PDB entry 2EC0 | X-ray diffraction, 2.75 A resolution | chains C and A of the 3 polymer chains in the assembly

[Chain C]
Molecule: 7-nt RNA strand
Sequence (7 nucleotides; row label = number of the first residue in the row):
   915 GGGCCCA

[Chain A]
Protein: RNA-dependent RNA polymerase
Source organism: Foot-and-mouth disease virus C-S8c1
Notes: EC 2.7.7.48
UniProt: Q0QEE1 (Q0QEE1_9PICO); residues 1-470 here correspond to UniProt positions 1719-2188 (UniProt number = residue number + 1718)
Sequence (476 residues; row label = number of the first residue in the row):
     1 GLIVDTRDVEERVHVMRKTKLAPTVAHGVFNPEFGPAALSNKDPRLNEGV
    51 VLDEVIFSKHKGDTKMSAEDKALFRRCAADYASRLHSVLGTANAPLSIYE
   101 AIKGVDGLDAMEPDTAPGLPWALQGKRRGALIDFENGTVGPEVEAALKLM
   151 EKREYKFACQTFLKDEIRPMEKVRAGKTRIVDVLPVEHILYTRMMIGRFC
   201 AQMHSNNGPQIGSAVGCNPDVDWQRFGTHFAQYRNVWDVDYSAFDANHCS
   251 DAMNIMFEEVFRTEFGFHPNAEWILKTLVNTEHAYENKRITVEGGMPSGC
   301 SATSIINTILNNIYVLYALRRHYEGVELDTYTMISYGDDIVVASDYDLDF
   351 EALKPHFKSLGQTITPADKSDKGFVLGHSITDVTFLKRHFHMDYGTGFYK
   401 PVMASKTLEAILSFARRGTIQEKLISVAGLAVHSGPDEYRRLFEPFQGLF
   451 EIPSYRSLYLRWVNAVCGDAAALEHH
Not modelled in the structure: 471-476
Differences from the reference sequence: cloning artifact (471-476)
Bound ions: Mg2+: Asp238, Asp339, Thr384
Small-molecule neighbours: pyrophosphate (PPV): Arg168, Arg179, Tyr241, Ser242, Ala243
Reported in the primary citation:
  - binding site for pyrophosphate: Arg168, Ala243
  - binding site for the 7-nt RNA strand (chain C): Ser304, Tyr336, Asp338, Lys387
  - binding site for the 8-nt RNA strand: Thr115, Arg128, Gly299, Cys300, Ser301, Ala302, Thr303
  - mutagenesis - S298A, T303A, D338A, K387A/R388A: abolished growth

[Interface between chain C and chain A]
Pairs across the interface (23; chain C residue first):
  G916(C) - Glu422(A)  hydrogen bond to the base
  G917(C) - Thr419(A)  phosphate contact
  G917(C) - Glu422(A)  sugar contact
  G917(C) - Lys423(A)  sugar contact
  G917(C) - Ser426(A)  hydrogen bond to the base
  C918(C) - Arg416(A)  salt bridge to the phosphate
  C918(C) - Thr419(A)  phosphate contact
  C918(C) - Lys423(A)  phosphate contact
  C918(C) - Ser426(A)  sugar contact
  C919(C) - Ile411(A)  phosphate contact
  C919(C) - Lys423(A)  salt bridge to the phosphate
  C919(C) - Leu430(A)  sugar contact
  C920(C) - Leu386(A)  sugar contact
  C920(C) - Lys387(A)  salt bridge to the phosphate
  C920(C) - Arg388(A)  hydrogen bond to the sugar
  C920(C) - Ile411(A)  phosphate contact
  A921(C) - Ser304(A)  hydrogen bond to the base
  A921(C) - Tyr336(A)  hydrogen bond to the sugar
  A921(C) - Gly337(A)  sugar contact
  A921(C) - Asp338(A)  hydrogen bond to the sugar
  A921(C) - Asp339(A)  hydrogen bond to the phosphate
  A921(C) - Leu386(A)  sugar contact
  A921(C) - Lys387(A)  salt bridge to the phosphate
Other interface residues (no listed pair), chain C (7 interface residues in all): G915
Other interface residues (no listed pair), chain A (20 interface residues in all): Pro113, Asp114, Met403, Thr407, Val427

[Summary]
7 residues of chain C and 20 residues of chain A are in contact, with 7 hydrogen bonds and 4 salt bridges.
Among the polar pairs are G916(C)-Glu422(A), G917(C)-Ser426(A) and A921(C)-Ser304(A). The paper reports a
binding site for the 8-nt RNA strand at Thr115(A), Arg128(A) and Gly299(A) among others; S298A, T303A and
D338A of chain A, among others, abolish growth.
Here chain C is a 7-nt RNA strand and chain A is RNA-dependent RNA polymerase (Foot-and-mouth disease virus
C-S8c1). Entry 2EC0 (RNA-dependent RNA polymerase of foot-and-mouth disease virus in complex with a
template-primer RNA and ATP) was determined by X-ray diffraction together with 2E9R, 2E9T and 2E9Z from the
same study.
